PDB entry 7X6J | X-ray diffraction, 1.50 A resolution | chain A

[Chain A]
Name: 3C-like proteinase
Source organism: Severe acute respiratory syndrome coronavirus 2
Notes: EC 3.4.22.69
UniProtKB: P0DTC1 (R1A_SARS2); residues 1-306 here correspond to UniProt positions 3264-3569 (UniProt number = residue number + 3263)
Amino-acid sequence (306 residues; row label = number of the first residue in the row):
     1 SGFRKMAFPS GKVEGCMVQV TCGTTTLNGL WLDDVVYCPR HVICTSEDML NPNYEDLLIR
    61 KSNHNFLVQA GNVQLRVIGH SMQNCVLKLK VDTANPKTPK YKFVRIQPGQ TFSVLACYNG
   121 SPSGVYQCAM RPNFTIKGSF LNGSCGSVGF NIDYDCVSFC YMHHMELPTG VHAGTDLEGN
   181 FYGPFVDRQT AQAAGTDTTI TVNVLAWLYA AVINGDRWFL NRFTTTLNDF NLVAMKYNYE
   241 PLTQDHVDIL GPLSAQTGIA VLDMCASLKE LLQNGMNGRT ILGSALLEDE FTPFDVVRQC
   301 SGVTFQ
Unresolved in the structure: 45-50, 302-306
Covalently attached groups: quinoline-2-carboxylic acid (QNC) linked to Cys145
Small-molecule neighbours: quinoline-2-carboxylic acid (QNC): Leu27, Pro39, His41, Gly146, His163, His164, Met165, Asp187, Arg188, Gln189
From the paper describing this entry:
  - binding site for quinoline-2-carboxylic acid: His41, Cys145, Met165, Asp187, Arg188, Gln189
  - catalytic residues: Cys145
  - conformationally variable residues (order/disorder transition, side-chain flip): His41, Met49, Met165
  - catalytic residues: His41 (citing earlier work)

[Summary]
Covalently linked quinoline-2-carboxylic acid: at Cys145. From the paper: catalytic residues Cys145 and His41;
a binding site for quinoline-2-carboxylic acid at His41, Cys145 and Met165 among others.
Chain A is 3C-like proteinase (Severe acute respiratory syndrome coronavirus 2); the structure, SARS-CoV-2 3CL
protease (3CLpro) in complex with compound 3af, was determined by X-ray diffraction, deposited together with
7X6K.
